Entry 2ATE (X-ray diffraction, 1.80 A resolution); this record covers chain A.

Chain A:
Molecule: Phosphoribosylaminoimidazole carboxylase catalytic subunit
Organism: Escherichia coli
Notes: EC 4.1.1.21
UniProt: P0AG18 (PUR6_ECOLI); residues 2-169 here correspond to UniProt positions 1-168 (UniProt number = residue number - 1)
Amino-acid sequence (169 residues; numbered 1 to 169; the number before each row is that of its first residue):
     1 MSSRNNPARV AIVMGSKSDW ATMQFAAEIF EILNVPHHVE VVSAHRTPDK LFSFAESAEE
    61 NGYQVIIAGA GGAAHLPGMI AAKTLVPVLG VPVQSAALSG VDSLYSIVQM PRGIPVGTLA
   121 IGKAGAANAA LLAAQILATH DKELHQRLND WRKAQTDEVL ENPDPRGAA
Not modelled in the structure: 1-7
Modified / non-standard residues: Mse1 (selenomethionine); Mse14, Mse23, Mse79, Mse110 (selenomethionine; parent Met)
Construct notes: initiating methionine (1); modified residue (14, 23, 79, 110)
Small-molecule neighbours: nitro air (NIA; ((2R,3S,4R,5R)-5-(5-amino-4-nitro-1H-imidazol-1-yl)-3,4-dihydroxytetrahydrofuran-2-yl)methyl dihydrogen phosphate): G15, S16, S18, D19, S43, A44, H45, R46, G69, A70, G71, A73, A74, H75, L76, V93, P111
Reported in the primary citation:
  - binding site for nitro air: S16, S18, D19, S43, A44, H45, R46, G71, H75, L76
  - catalytic residues: H45
  - conformationally variable residues (side-chain flip): H45, R46
  - mutagenesis - H45N, H45W: abolished catalytic activity
  - mutagenesis - H45Q: decreased catalytic activity

Overview:
Chain A binds nitro air. The paper reports the catalytic residue H45; H45N and H45W abolish catalytic
activity.
Chain A is Phosphoribosylaminoimidazole carboxylase catalytic subunit (Escherichia coli); the structure,
Structure of the complex of PurE with NitroAIR, was determined by X-ray diffraction, deposited together with
2NSH, 2NSJ and 2NSL.
